Entry 7A3N (X-ray diffraction, 2.10 A resolution); this record covers chains H and L of the 3 polymer chains in the assembly.

[Chain H]
Molecule: EDE1 C10 Fab
Source organism: Homo sapiens
Notes: antibody fragment or engineered binder
Chain sequence (268 residues; row label = number of the first residue in the row; a row labelled like 82A-82C holds insertion residues (82A, then the next letters in order)):
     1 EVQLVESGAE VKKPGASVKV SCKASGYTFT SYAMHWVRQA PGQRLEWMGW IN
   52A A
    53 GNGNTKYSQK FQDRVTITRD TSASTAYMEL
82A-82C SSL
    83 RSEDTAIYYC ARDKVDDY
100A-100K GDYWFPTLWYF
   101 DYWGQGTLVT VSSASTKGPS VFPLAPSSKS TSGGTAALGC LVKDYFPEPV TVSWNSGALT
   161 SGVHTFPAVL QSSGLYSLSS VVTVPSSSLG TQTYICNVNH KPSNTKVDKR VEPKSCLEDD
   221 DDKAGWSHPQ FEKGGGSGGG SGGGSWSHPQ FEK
Unresolved in the structure: 126-134, 214-253
Cystine bridges: Cys22-Cys92, Cys140-Cys196

[Chain L]
Molecule: EDE1 C10 Fab
Source organism: Homo sapiens
Notes: antibody fragment or engineered binder
Chain sequence (217 residues; each row starts with the number of its first residue; note: 1 number in that range is skipped by the numbering (no residue carries it; nothing is unmodelled there); a row labelled like 27A-27C holds insertion residues (27A, then the next letters in order); numbering starts at 0):
     0 SQSALTQPAS
    11 VSGSPGQSIT ISCTGTS
27A-27C SDV
    28 GGFNYVSWFQ QHPGKAPKLM LYDVTSRPSG VSSRFSGSKS GNTASLTISG LQAEDEADYY
    88 CSSHTSRG
   95A T
    96 WVFGGGTKLT V
  106A L
   107 GQPKAAPSVT LFPPSSEELQ ANKATLVCLI SDFYPGAVTV AWKADSSPVK AGVETTTPSK
   167 QSNNKYAASS YLSLTPEQWK SHRSYSCQVT HEGSTVEKTV APTECS
Unresolved in the structure: 0-2, 189, 207-212
Cystine bridges: Cys23-Cys88, Cys134-Cys193

[How chain H and chain L interact]
Residue-residue contacts - 74 pairs, chain H then chain L:
  His35(H) - Trp96(L)
  Gln39(H) - Gln38(L)  hydrogen bond
  Gln39(H) - Tyr87(L)  hydrogen bond
  Gly42(H) - Thr163(L)
  Gln43(H) - Tyr87(L)  hydrogen bond (backbone-side chain)
  Arg44(H) - Ala3(L)
  Arg44(H) - Leu4(L)
  Arg44(H) - Tyr87(L)
  Arg44(H) - Phe98(L)  hydrogen bond (side chain-backbone)
  Arg44(H) - Gly99(L)
  Arg44(H) - Gly100(L)
  Leu45(H) - Pro44(L)  hydrophobic
  Leu45(H) - Tyr87(L)  hydrophobic
  Leu45(H) - Phe98(L)
  Trp47(H) - Thr95A(L)
  Trp47(H) - Trp96(L)
  Trp50(H) - Trp96(L)
  Lys58(H) - Arg94(L)  hydrogen bond (side chain-backbone)
  Lys58(H) - Gly95(L)
  Tyr91(H) - Gln38(L)  hydrogen bond
  Tyr91(H) - Lys42(L)
  Tyr91(H) - Ala43(L)  hydrophobic
  Tyr100C(H) - Trp96(L)
  Phe100E(H) - Tyr32(L)
  Pro100F(H) - Tyr32(L)  hydrogen bond (backbone-side chain)
  Pro100F(H) - His91(L)
  Pro100F(H) - Trp96(L)  hydrophobic
  Thr100G(H) - Tyr32(L)
  Leu100H(H) - Tyr32(L)  hydrophobic
  Leu100H(H) - Tyr49(L)
  Leu100H(H) - Asp50(L)
  Trp100I(H) - Tyr49(L)  hydrophobic
  Tyr100J(H) - Tyr32(L)  hydrogen bond (side chain-backbone)
  Tyr100J(H) - Ser34(L)  hydrogen bond
  Tyr100J(H) - Ser89(L)  hydrogen bond
  Tyr100J(H) - Ser90(L)
  Tyr100J(H) - His91(L)
  Tyr100J(H) - Trp96(L)
  Phe100K(H) - Phe36(L)
  Phe100K(H) - Trp96(L)
  Phe100K(H) - Phe98(L)  hydrophobic
  Trp103(H) - Phe36(L)
  Trp103(H) - Ala43(L)  hydrophobic
  Trp103(H) - Pro44(L)
  Gly104(H) - Ala43(L)
  Val121(H) - Glu123(L)
  Phe122(H) - Ser121(L)
  Phe122(H) - Glu124(L)
  Phe122(H) - Ala127(L)  hydrophobic
  Pro123(H) - Ser121(L)
  Leu124(H) - Phe118(L)
  Ala125(H) - Phe118(L)
  Ala137(H) - Phe118(L)
  Leu141(H) - Val133(L)  hydrophobic
  Lys143(H) - Lys129(L)
  Lys143(H) - Thr131(L)
  His164(H) - Ser165(L)  hydrogen bond
  His164(H) - Lys166(L)
  His164(H) - Gln167(L)
  His164(H) - Ala173(L)
  Phe166(H) - Leu135(L)  hydrophobic
  Phe166(H) - Ala173(L)
  Phe166(H) - Ala174(L)
  Phe166(H) - Ser175(L)
  Pro167(H) - Thr162(L)
  Pro167(H) - Ser165(L)
  Val169(H) - Glu160(L)
  Val169(H) - Thr162(L)
  Val169(H) - Tyr177(L)  hydrophobic
  Leu170(H) - Glu160(L)
  Leu178(H) - Tyr177(L)
  Ser179(H) - Tyr177(L)  hydrogen bond
  Val181(H) - Leu135(L)  hydrophobic
  Lys209(H) - Glu123(L)  salt bridge
Interface residues without a listed pair, chain H (43 interface residues in all): Val37, Glu46, Asp101, Leu138, Val163, Gln171
Interface residues without a listed pair, chain L (46 interface residues in all): Asn31, Val33, Leu46, Thr116, Ser168

[In short]
Chain H and chain L form an interface of 43 and 46 residues respectively, with 12 hydrogen bonds and 1 salt
bridge. Polar pairs include Lys209(H)-Glu123(L), Gln39(H)-Gln38(L) and Gln39(H)-Tyr87(L).
Chain H is EDE1 C10 Fab and chain L is EDE1 C10 Fab, both from Homo sapiens; the structure, Crystal structure
of Zika virus envelope glycoprotein in complex with the Fab fragment of the broadly ..., was determined by
X-ray diffraction, deposited together with 7A3O, 7A3P, 7A3Q and 7A3U.
